1R0B - chains E and K of the 12 polymer chains in the assembly; structure by X-ray diffraction, 2.90 A resolution.

# Chain E
Name: Aspartate carbamoyltransferase catalytic chain
Source organism: Escherichia coli
Notes: EC 2.1.3.2
UniProt: P0A786 (PYRB_ECOLI); residues 1-310 here = UniProt positions 1-310
Sequence (310 residues; row label = number of the first residue in the row):
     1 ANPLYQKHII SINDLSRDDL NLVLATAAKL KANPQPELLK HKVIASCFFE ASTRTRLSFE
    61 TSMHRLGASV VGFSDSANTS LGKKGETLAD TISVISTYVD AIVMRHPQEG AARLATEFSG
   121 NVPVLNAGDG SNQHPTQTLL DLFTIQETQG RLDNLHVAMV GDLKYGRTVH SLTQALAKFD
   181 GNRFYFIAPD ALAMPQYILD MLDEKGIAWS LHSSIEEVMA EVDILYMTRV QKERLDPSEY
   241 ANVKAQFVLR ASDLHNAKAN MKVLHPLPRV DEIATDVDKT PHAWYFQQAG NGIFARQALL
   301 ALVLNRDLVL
Residues lining bound ligands: citrate anion (FLC): Thr-55, Arg-105, His-134, Gln-137, Arg-167, Thr-168, Arg-229, Gln-231, His-265, Pro-266, Leu-267, Pro-268

# Chain K
Name: Aspartate carbamoyltransferase regulatory chain
Source organism: Escherichia coli
UniProt: P0A7F3 (PYRI_ECOLI); aligned to UniProt positions 1-153 over residues 1-153 (the alignment contains insertions or deletions, so no single offset holds)
Sequence (153 residues; numbered 1 to 153; the number before each row is that of its first residue):
     1 MTHDNKLQVE AIKRGTVIDH IPAQIGFKLL SLFKLTETDQ RITIGLNLPS GEMGRKDLIK
    61 IENTFLSEDQ VDQLALYAPQ ATVNRIDNYE VVGKSRPSLP ERIDNVLVCP NSNCISHAEP
   121 VSSSFAVRKR ANDIALKCKY CEKEFSHNVV LAN
Bound ions: Zn2+: Cys-109, Cys-114, Cys-138, Cys-141
UniProt features mapped onto this chain:
  - binding site (Zn(2+)): Cys-109, Cys-114, Cys-138, Cys-141

# How chain E and chain K interact
Contacting residue pairs - 35 pairs, chain E then chain K:
  Ser-11(E) / Glu-142(K)  hydrogen bond
  Asn-13(E) / Lys-137(K)
  Thr-87(E) / Glu-119(K)
  Leu-88(E) / Glu-119(K)  hydrogen bond (backbone-side chain)
  Ala-89(E) / Glu-119(K)  hydrogen bond (backbone-side chain)
  Pro-107(E) / Asn-113(K)
  Gln-108(E) / Asn-113(K)
  Gln-108(E) / Cys-114(K)
  Gln-108(E) / Ile-115(K)
  Glu-109(E) / Asn-111(K)  hydrogen bond
  Glu-109(E) / Asn-113(K)  hydrogen bond (backbone-backbone)
  Glu-109(E) / Cys-114(K)
  Glu-109(E) / Ile-115(K)  hydrogen bond (backbone-backbone)
  Glu-109(E) / Cys-141(K)
  Glu-109(E) / Lys-143(K)  salt bridge
  Gly-110(E) / Ile-115(K)
  Gly-110(E) / Tyr-140(K)
  Ala-111(E) / Ile-115(K)
  Arg-113(E) / Lys-139(K)
  Arg-113(E) / Tyr-140(K)
  Arg-113(E) / Glu-142(K)  salt bridge
  Leu-114(E) / Ile-115(K)  hydrophobic
  Leu-114(E) / Glu-119(K)
  Leu-114(E) / Val-121(K)  hydrophobic
  Leu-114(E) / Tyr-140(K)  hydrophobic
  Glu-117(E) / Lys-139(K)  salt bridge
  Glu-117(E) / Tyr-140(K)  hydrogen bond
  Phe-118(E) / Val-121(K)  hydrophobic
  Asn-132(E) / Cys-141(K)
  Asn-132(E) / Glu-142(K)
  Gln-133(E) / Glu-142(K)
  Tyr-197(E) / Glu-144(K)
  Asp-200(E) / Arg-128(K)  salt bridge
  Asp-200(E) / Arg-130(K)  salt bridge
  Glu-204(E) / Arg-128(K)  salt bridge
Interface residues without a listed pair, chain E (21 interface residues in all): His-106, Ser-131
Interface residues without a listed pair, chain K (17 interface residues in all): Ser-112, Pro-120

# In short
21 residues of chain E and 17 residues of chain K are in contact; the contacts include 7 hydrogen bonds and 6
salt bridges. Among the polar pairs are Glu-109(E)/Lys-143(K), Arg-113(E)/Glu-142(K) and
Glu-117(E)/Lys-139(K). Ligands of chain E: citrate anion.
Chain E is Aspartate carbamoyltransferase catalytic chain and chain K is Aspartate carbamoyltransferase
regulatory chain, both from Escherichia coli; the structure, Aspartate Transcarbamylase (ATCase) of
Escherichia coli: A New Crystalline R State Bound to PALA, or to ..., was determined by X-ray diffraction
together with 1Q95 from the same study.
